PDB entry 4EFJ | X-ray diffraction, 2.80 A resolution | chains C and B of the 3 polymer chains in the assembly

Chain C:
Molecule: DNA target site top strand
Sequence (27 nucleotides; row label = number of the first residue in the row):
     1 GGATGGGTAC CATATTGGTA CAAAGGG
Ion coordination: Ca2+ site 1: DT15 (shared with Ala18(B), Glu177(B) of chain B; 1 residue of chain D); Ca2+ site 2: DT16 (shared with Glu19(B), Gly176(B) of chain B; 1 residue of chain D)

Chain B:
Protein: LAGLIDADG endonuclease
From: Gibberella zeae
Notes: EC 3.1.-.-
Chain sequence (300 residues; each row starts with the number of its first residue):
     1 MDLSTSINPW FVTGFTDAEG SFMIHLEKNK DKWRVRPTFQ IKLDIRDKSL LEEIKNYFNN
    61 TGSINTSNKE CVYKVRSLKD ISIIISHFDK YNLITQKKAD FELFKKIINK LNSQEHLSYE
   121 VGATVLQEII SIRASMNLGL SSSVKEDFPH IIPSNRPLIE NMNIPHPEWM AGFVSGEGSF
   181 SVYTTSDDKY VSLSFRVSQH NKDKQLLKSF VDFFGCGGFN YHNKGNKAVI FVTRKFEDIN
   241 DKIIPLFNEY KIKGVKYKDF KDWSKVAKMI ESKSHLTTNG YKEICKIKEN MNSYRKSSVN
Not modelled in the structure: 1-5, 297-300
Ion coordination: Ca2+ site 1: Ala18, Glu177 (shared with DT15(C) of chain C; 1 residue of chain D); Ca2+ site 2: Glu19, Gly176 (shared with DT16(C) of chain C; 1 residue of chain D)

Interface between chain C and chain B:
Residue-residue contacts (40):
  DT4(C) with Asn29(B), base contact; Arg34(B), base contact; His116(B), phosphate contact; Leu117(B), hydrogen bond to the phosphate; Ser118(B), hydrogen bond to the phosphate
  DG5(C) with Arg34(B), hydrogen bond to the base; Arg36(B), base contact; Ser77(B), phosphate contact
  DG6(C) with Arg36(B), hydrogen bond to the base; Arg76(B), base contact
  DG7(C) with Asn65(B), phosphate contact; Arg76(B), hydrogen bond to the base
  DT8(C) with Asn65(B), hydrogen bond to the phosphate; Lys74(B), hydrogen bond to the base; Arg76(B), base contact
  DA9(C) with Lys74(B), base contact
  DA14(C) with His200(B), salt bridge to the phosphate
  DT15(C) with Glu177(B), phosphate contact; Ser198(B), sugar contact; Gln199(B), phosphate contact; His200(B), hydrogen bond to the phosphate; His222(B), base contact; Ala228(B), base contact
  DT16(C) with Glu19(B), phosphate contact; Gly176(B), phosphate contact; Glu177(B), phosphate contact; Ser198(B), base contact; His222(B), hydrogen bond to the base
  DG17(C) with Arg196(B), base contact; His222(B), hydrogen bond to the base; Ser293(B), phosphate contact
  DG18(C) with Arg196(B), hydrogen bond to the base; Asn292(B), hydrogen bond to the phosphate; Ser293(B), hydrogen bond to the phosphate; Tyr294(B), sugar contact
  DT19(C) with Tyr183(B), base contact; Lys288(B), salt bridge to the phosphate
  DA20(C) with Tyr183(B), base contact; Ser186(B), phosphate contact
  DC21(C) with Ser186(B), hydrogen bond to the phosphate
Interface residues without a listed pair, chain C (17 interface residues in all): DA3, DC10, DC11
Interface residues without a listed pair, chain B (32 interface residues in all): Lys42, Ser63, Leu78, Ser179, Ile230, Arg234, Met291

In short:
17 residues of chain C face 32 of chain B across their interface, with 14 hydrogen bonds and 2 salt bridges.
Polar contacts include DG5(C)-Arg34(B), DG6(C)-Arg36(B) and DG7(C)-Arg76(B). The Ca2+ site 1 is built by
Ala18(B), Glu177(B) and DT15(C).
Chain C is DNA target site top strand and chain B is LAGLIDADG endonuclease (Gibberella zeae); the structure,
Crystal structure of I-GzeII LAGLIDADG homing endonuclease in complex with DNA target site, was determined by
X-ray diffraction.
